Entry 2AXU (X-ray diffraction, 2.90 A resolution); this record covers chains A and B of the 4 polymer chains in the assembly.

Chain A (and B):
Molecule: PrgX
Source organism: Enterococcus faecalis
Notes: chain B of this document is another copy of the same molecule, construct and numbering; everything in this record applies to it too
UniProtKB: Q04114 (Q04114_ENTFA); residue numbers follow UniProt; this construct covers 1-317
Chain sequence (317 residues; row label = number of the first residue in the row):
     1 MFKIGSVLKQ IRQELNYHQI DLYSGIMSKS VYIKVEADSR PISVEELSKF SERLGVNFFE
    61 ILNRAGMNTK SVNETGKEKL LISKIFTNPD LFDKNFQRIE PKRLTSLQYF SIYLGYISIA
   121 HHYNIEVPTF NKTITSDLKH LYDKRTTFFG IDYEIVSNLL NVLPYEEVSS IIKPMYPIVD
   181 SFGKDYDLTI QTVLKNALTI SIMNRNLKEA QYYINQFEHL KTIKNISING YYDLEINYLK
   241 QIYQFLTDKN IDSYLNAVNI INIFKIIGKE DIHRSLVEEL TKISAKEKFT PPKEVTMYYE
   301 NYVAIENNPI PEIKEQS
Disordered / not traced: 69-70, 306-317 (chain B: 1, 69-70, 304-317)
Differences from the reference sequence: modified residue (1, 27, 67, 175, 203)
Modified / non-standard residues: Mse1, Mse27, Mse67, Mse175, Mse203 (selenomethionine; parent Met)
From the paper describing this entry:
  - mutagenesis - R12S, Q19R, S28F: abolished binding to DNA (citing earlier work)
  - self-association interface (contacts with another copy of this molecule); pairs are residue here / residue on that copy: Lys184-Asp185 (salt bridge), Tyr231-Asp233 (hydrogen bond), Asn259-Asn259 (hydrogen bond), Leu234, Ile263, Ile266, Ile267

Chain A / chain B interface:
Contacting residue pairs (107):
  Mse1(A) - Glu45(B)
  Phe2(A) - Ser48(B)
  Ile4(A) - Val44(B)  hydrophobic
  Ile11(A) - Phe149(B)  hydrophobic
  Glu14(A) - Arg145(B)  salt bridge
  Glu14(A) - Thr146(B)  hydrogen bond
  Glu14(A) - Thr147(B)  hydrogen bond (side chain-backbone)
  Glu14(A) - Phe149(B)
  Leu15(A) - Leu107(B)  hydrophobic
  Leu15(A) - Arg145(B)
  Asn16(A) - Lys144(B)
  Tyr17(A) - Thr105(B)  hydrogen bond (side chain-backbone)
  Tyr17(A) - Ser106(B)
  Ile42(A) - Ser43(B)
  Ile42(A) - Val44(B)  hydrogen bond (backbone-backbone)
  Ser43(A) - Ile42(B)
  Ser43(A) - Ser43(B)
  Val44(A) - Ile4(B)  hydrophobic
  Val44(A) - Ile42(B)  hydrogen bond (backbone-backbone)
  Val44(A) - Leu47(B)  hydrophobic
  Leu47(A) - Val44(B)  hydrophobic
  Glu52(A) - Asn73(B)
  Glu52(A) - Glu74(B)
  Glu52(A) - Thr75(B)  hydrogen bond
  Gly55(A) - Gln108(B)
  Gly55(A) - Ile151(B)
  Asn57(A) - Gln108(B)
  Phe58(A) - Leu62(B)  hydrophobic
  Phe58(A) - Mse67(B)
  Phe59(A) - Phe59(B)  hydrophobic
  Phe59(A) - Asn63(B)
  Phe59(A) - Mse67(B)
  Phe59(A) - Asp185(B)
  Glu60(A) - Phe149(B)
  Glu60(A) - Gly150(B)  hydrogen bond (side chain-backbone)
  Glu60(A) - Tyr186(B)
  Leu62(A) - Val44(B)  hydrophobic
  Leu62(A) - Phe58(B)  hydrophobic
  Asn63(A) - Phe59(B)
  Asn63(A) - Phe182(B)  hydrogen bond (side chain-backbone)
  Asn63(A) - Gly183(B)
  Arg64(A) - Phe148(B)  hydrogen bond (side chain-backbone)
  Arg64(A) - Phe149(B)
  Arg64(A) - Phe182(B)
  Arg64(A) - Tyr186(B)
  Mse67(A) - Phe58(B)
  Mse67(A) - Phe59(B)  hydrophobic
  Asn73(A) - Glu52(B)
  Glu74(A) - Glu52(B)
  Thr75(A) - Glu52(B)  hydrogen bond
  Thr105(A) - Tyr17(B)  hydrogen bond (backbone-side chain)
  Ser106(A) - Tyr17(B)
  Ser106(A) - Arg53(B)
  Leu107(A) - Leu15(B)  hydrophobic
  Gln108(A) - Gly55(B)
  Lys144(A) - Asn16(B)
  Arg145(A) - Glu14(B)  salt bridge
  Arg145(A) - Leu15(B)
  Thr146(A) - Glu14(B)  hydrogen bond
  Thr147(A) - Gln10(B)
  Thr147(A) - Glu14(B)  hydrogen bond
  Phe148(A) - Arg64(B)  hydrogen bond (backbone-side chain)
  Phe149(A) - Ile11(B)  hydrophobic
  Phe149(A) - Glu14(B)
  Phe149(A) - Leu15(B)  hydrophobic
  Phe149(A) - Val56(B)  hydrophobic
  Phe149(A) - Glu60(B)
  Phe149(A) - Arg64(B)
  Gly150(A) - Glu60(B)  hydrogen bond (backbone-side chain)
  Ile151(A) - Gly55(B)
  Phe182(A) - Asn63(B)  hydrogen bond (backbone-side chain)
  Phe182(A) - Arg64(B)
  Gly183(A) - Asn63(B)
  Lys184(A) - Lys184(B)
  Lys184(A) - Asp185(B)  salt bridge
  Asp185(A) - Asn57(B)  hydrogen bond
  Asp185(A) - Lys184(B)  salt bridge
  Tyr186(A) - Glu60(B)
  Tyr186(A) - Arg64(B)
  Lys221(A) - Ile267(B)
  Ile228(A) - Tyr231(B)
  Gly230(A) - Gly230(B)
  Gly230(A) - Tyr231(B)
  Tyr231(A) - Ile228(B)
  Tyr231(A) - Gly230(B)
  Tyr231(A) - Asp233(B)  hydrogen bond
  Asp233(A) - Tyr231(B)  hydrogen bond
  Asp233(A) - Ile267(B)
  Leu234(A) - Ile263(B)  hydrophobic
  Leu234(A) - Ile267(B)  hydrophobic
  Asn237(A) - Ile266(B)
  Asn237(A) - Ile267(B)
  Asn256(A) - Ile266(B)
  Asn259(A) - Asn259(B)  hydrogen bond
  Asn259(A) - Ile263(B)
  Ile260(A) - Ile263(B)  hydrophobic
  Ile263(A) - Leu234(B)  hydrophobic
  Ile263(A) - Asn259(B)
  Ile263(A) - Ile260(B)  hydrophobic
  Ile263(A) - Ile263(B)  hydrophobic
  Ile266(A) - Asn237(B)
  Ile266(A) - Gln241(B)
  Ile266(A) - Asn256(B)
  Ile267(A) - Lys221(B)
  Ile267(A) - Asp233(B)
  Ile267(A) - Leu234(B)  hydrophobic
  Ile267(A) - Asn237(B)
Interface residues without a listed pair, chain A (63 interface residues in all): Pro41, Ser48, Arg53, Val56, Asn68, Gln241, Asn262, Lys269
Interface residues without a listed pair, chain B (64 interface residues in all): Pro41, Ser181, Leu188, Asn262, Lys269

Overview:
63 residues of chain A and 64 residues of chain B are in contact; the contacts include 20 hydrogen bonds and 4
salt bridges. Polar contacts include Glu14(A)-Arg145(B), Lys184(A)-Asp185(B) and Glu14(A)-Thr146(B). From the
paper: R12S, Q19R and S28F of chain A abolish binding to DNA; a self-association interface involving
Lys184(A), Asp185(A) and Tyr231(A) among others.
Chain A and chain B are both PrgX (Enterococcus faecalis); the structure, Structure of PrgX, was determined by
X-ray diffraction together with 2AW6, 2AWI, 2AXV and 2AXZ from the same study.
